Entry 9BG1 (X-ray diffraction, 1.51 A resolution); this record covers chains A and D.

== Chain A ==
Protein: GTPase KRas
Organism: Homo sapiens
Notes: EC 3.6.5.2
Reference sequence: P01116 (RASK_HUMAN), isoform P01116-2; numbering as in UniProt (aligned over 1-169)
Amino-acid sequence (170 residues; each row starts with the number of its first residue; numbering starts at 0):
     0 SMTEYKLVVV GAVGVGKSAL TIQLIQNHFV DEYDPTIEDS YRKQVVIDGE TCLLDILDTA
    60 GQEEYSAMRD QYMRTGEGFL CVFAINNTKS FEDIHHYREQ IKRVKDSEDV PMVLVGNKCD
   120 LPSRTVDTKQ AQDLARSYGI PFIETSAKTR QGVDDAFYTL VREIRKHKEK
Unresolved in the structure: 169
Sequence notes: expression tag (0); engineered mutation V12 (Gly in P01116)
Metal / ion sites: Mg2+: S17, T35 (together with GMP-PNP)
Ligand contacts:
  - A1AOH ((2R)-N-[(1P,7S,9S,13R,20M)-21-ethyl-20-{2-[(1S)-1-methoxyethyl]pyridin-3-yl}-17,17-dimethyl-8,14-dioxo-15-oxa-4-thia-9,21,27,28-tetraazapentacyclo[17.5.2.1~2,5~.1~9,13~.0~22,26~]octacosa-1(24),2,5(28),19,22,25-hexaen-7-yl]-3-methyl-2-(N-methylacetamido)butanamide (non-preferred name)): V12, Y32, P34, T35, I36, E37, A59, Q61, Y64, M67, Y71
  - GMP-PNP (GNP; phosphoaminophosphonic acid-guanylate ester): A11, V12, G13, V14, G15, K16, S17, A18, F28, V29, D30, E31, Y32, D33, P34, T35, T58, A59, G60, N116, K117, D119, L120, S145, A146, K147
Curated features (UniProtKB/Swiss-Prot):
  - motif: Y32 to Y40 (Effector region)
  - binding site (GTP): G10, A11, G13 to A18, V29 to T35, A59, G60, N116 to D119
  - modified residue: M1 (N-acetylmethionine), T2 (N-acetylthreonine), K104 (N6-acetyllysine)
  - glycosylation: T35 (Microbial infection: O-linked (Glc) threonine)
  - natural variant: K5 (K5E: In NS3; K5N: In GASC), G10 (G10GG: In AML), V12 (G12V: In GASC; this construct carries the variant), G13 (G13D: In GASC, JMML and OES; G13R: In pylocytic astrocytoma), V14 (V14I: In NS3), L19 (L19F: In OES), Q22 (Q22E: In CFC2; Q22R: In NS3), P34 (P34L: In NS3; P34Q: In NS3; P34R: In CFC2), I36 (I36M: In NS3), T58 (T58I: In NS3), A59 (A59T: In GASC), G60 (G60R: In CFC2; G60S: In NS3), 8 further natural variant entries in UniProt
  - mutagenesis: D38 (D38A: Decreased interaction with MAPKAP1/SIN1), Y40 (Y40A: Decreased interaction with MAPKAP1/SIN1), Q61 (Q61L: Promotes GTP binding)

== Chain D ==
Protein: Peptidyl-prolyl cis-trans isomerase A
Organism: Homo sapiens
Notes: EC 5.2.1.8
Reference sequence: P62937 (PPIA_HUMAN); residue numbers follow UniProt; this construct covers 1-165
Amino-acid sequence (166 residues; numbered 0 to 165; the number before each row is that of its first residue; numbering starts at 0):
     0 SMVNPTVFFD IAVDGEPLGR VSFELFADKV PKTAENFRAL STGEKGFGYK GSCFHRIIPG
    60 FMCQGGDFTR HNGTGGKSIY GEKFEDENFI LKHTGPGILS MANAGPNTNG SQFFICTAKT
   120 EWLDGKHVVF GKVKEGMNIV EAMERFGSRN GKTSKKITIA DCGQLE
Unresolved in the structure: 0-2
Sequence notes: expression tag (0)
Ligand contacts: A1AOH ((2R)-N-[(1P,7S,9S,13R,20M)-21-ethyl-20-{2-[(1S)-1-methoxyethyl]pyridin-3-yl}-17,17-dimethyl-8,14-dioxo-15-oxa-4-thia-9,21,27,28-tetraazapentacyclo[17.5.2.1~2,5~.1~9,13~.0~22,26~]octacosa-1(24),2,5(28),19,22,25-hexaen-7-yl]-3-methyl-2-(N-methylacetamido)butanamide (non-preferred name)): R55, I57, F60, M61, Q63, G72, T73, A101, N102, A103, Q111, F113, W121, L122, H126, R148
Curated features (UniProtKB/Swiss-Prot):
  - modified residue: M1 (N-acetylmethionine), V2 (N-acetylvaline), K28 (N6-acetyllysine), K44 (N6-acetyllysine), K76 (N6-acetyllysine), S77 (Phosphoserine), K82 (N6-acetyllysine), T93 (Phosphothreonine), K125 (N6-acetyllysine), K131 (N6-acetyllysine), K133 (N6-acetyllysine)
  - glycosylation: N108 (N-linked (GlcNAc...) asparagine)
  - cross-link (Glycyl lysine isopeptide (Lys-Gly)): K28 (interchain with G-Cter in SUMO2), K82 (interchain with G-Cter in SUMO2)
  - mutagenesis: R55 (R55A: Loss of peptidyl-prolyl cis-trans isomerase activity. No loss of its interaction with BSG/CD147 or its ability to induce leukocyte chemotaxis. No effect on its interaction with MAP3K5/ASK1 ...), F60 (F60A: Loss of ability to stimulate MAPK/ERK phosphorylation), R69 (R69A: No effect on peptidyl-prolyl cis-trans isomerase activity. Reduced interaction with BSG/CD147 and ability to induce leukocyte chemotaxis), H70 (H70A: No effect on peptidyl-prolyl cis-trans isomerase activity. Reduced interaction with BSG/CD147 and ability to induce leukocyte chemotaxis), T107 (T107A: No effect on peptidyl-prolyl cis-trans isomerase activity. Reduced interaction with BSG/CD147 and ability to induce leukocyte chemotaxis), F113 (F113A: Reduced ability to stimulate MAPK/ERK phosphorylation), W121 (W121A: 200-fold decrease of sensitivity to CsA. Reduced ability to stimulate MAPK/ERK phosphorylation; W121E: Loss of peptidyl-prolyl cis-trans isomerase activity ...), K125 (K125Q: Acetylation-mimetic mutant; no effect on its interaction with TARDBP; K125R: Loss of acetylation and interaction with TARDBP), H126 (H126A: Loss of peptidyl-prolyl cis-trans isomerase activity and interaction with HCV NS5A. Loss of ability to stimulate MAPK/ERK phosphorylation)

== How chain A and chain D interact ==
Contacting residue pairs (12; chain A residue first):
  E31(A) - N71(D)  hydrogen bond
  Y32(A) - N71(D)
  Y32(A) - T73(D)
  D33(A) - K151(D)  salt bridge
  P34(A) - T73(D)
  I36(A) - R55(D)
  I36(A) - N149(D)
  E37(A) - R148(D)  salt bridge
  E37(A) - N149(D)
  D38(A) - N149(D)  hydrogen bond
  Y64(A) - W121(D)  hydrogen bond
  Y64(A) - L122(D)
Interface residues without a listed pair, chain A (10 interface residues in all): E63, M67
Interface residues without a listed pair, chain D (11 interface residues in all): I57, G72, K125

== Overview ==
10 residues of chain A face 11 of chain D across their interface, with 3 hydrogen bonds and 2 salt bridges.
Polar contacts include D33(A)-K151(D), E37(A)-R148(D) and E31(A)-N71(D). Compound A1AOH is bound between chain
A and chain D. Chain A binds GMP-PNP.
Chain A is GTPase KRas and chain D is Peptidyl-prolyl cis-trans isomerase A, both from Homo sapiens; the
structure, Tri-complex of Compound-3, KRAS G12V, and CypA, was determined by X-ray diffraction (same
publication as 9BG0, 9BG2, 9BG3, 9BG4, 9BG5, 9BG6 and 7 further entries).
